PDB entry 3IQF | X-ray diffraction, 2.10 A resolution | chains A and E of the 6 polymer chains in the assembly

[Chain A (and E)]
Name: F420-dependent methylenetetrahydromethanopterin dehydrogenase
From: Methanopyrus kandleri
Notes: EC 1.5.99.9; chain E of this document is another copy of the same molecule, construct and numbering; everything in this record applies to it too
Reference sequence: P94951 (MTD_METKA); residue numbers follow UniProt; this construct covers 1-283
Chain sequence (283 residues; row label = number of the first residue in the row):
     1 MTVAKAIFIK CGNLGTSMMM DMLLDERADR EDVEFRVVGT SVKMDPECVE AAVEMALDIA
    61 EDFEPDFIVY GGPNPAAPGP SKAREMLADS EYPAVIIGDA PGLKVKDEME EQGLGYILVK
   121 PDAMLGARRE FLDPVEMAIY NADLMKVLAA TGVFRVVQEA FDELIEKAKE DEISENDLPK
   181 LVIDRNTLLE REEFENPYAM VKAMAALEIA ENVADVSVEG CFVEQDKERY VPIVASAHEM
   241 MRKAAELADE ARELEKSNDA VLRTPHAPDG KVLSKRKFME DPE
Not modelled in the structure: 1
Small-molecule neighbours:
  - E4M (1-{4-[(6S,6aR,7R)-3-amino-6,7-dimethyl-1-oxo-1,2,5,6,6a,7-hexahydro-8H-imidazo[1,5-f]pteridin-10-ium-8-yl]phenyl}-1-deoxy-5-O-{5-O-[(S)-{[(1S)-1,3-dicarboxypropyl]oxy}(hydroxy)phosphoryl]-alpha-D-ribofuranosyl}-D-ribitol), molecule 1: N13, L14, G15, V42, D122, A123, M124, L125, A127, R128, R129, E130, M137, N141, L144, C221, F222, Y230
  - E4M, molecule 2: D25, E26, R27, A28

[Interface between chain A and chain E]
Contacting residue pairs - 52 pairs, chain A then chain E:
  R185(A) - V216(E)
  R185(A) - E219(E)  salt bridge
  R185(A) - I233(E)
  N186(A) - E219(E)  hydrogen bond
  N186(A) - R229(E)
  N186(A) - I233(E)
  L189(A) - R229(E)
  L189(A) - P232(E)  hydrophobic
  M200(A) - P232(E)  hydrophobic
  V201(A) - P232(E)
  V201(A) - S236(E)
  V201(A) - E239(E)
  K202(A) - E239(E)  salt bridge
  K202(A) - R242(E)
  M204(A) - P232(E)  hydrophobic
  M204(A) - I233(E)  hydrophobic
  M204(A) - S236(E)
  A205(A) - S236(E)
  A205(A) - E239(E)
  A205(A) - M240(E)  hydrophobic
  E208(A) - V216(E)
  E208(A) - M240(E)
  N212(A) - N212(E)
  V216(A) - R185(E)
  V216(A) - E208(E)
  E219(A) - R185(E)  salt bridge
  E219(A) - N186(E)  hydrogen bond
  R229(A) - N186(E)
  R229(A) - L189(E)
  P232(A) - L189(E)  hydrophobic
  P232(A) - M200(E)  hydrophobic
  P232(A) - V201(E)
  P232(A) - M204(E)  hydrophobic
  I233(A) - R185(E)
  I233(A) - N186(E)
  I233(A) - M204(E)  hydrophobic
  A235(A) - V201(E)  hydrophobic
  S236(A) - V201(E)
  S236(A) - M204(E)
  S236(A) - A205(E)
  E239(A) - V201(E)
  E239(A) - K202(E)  salt bridge
  E239(A) - A205(E)
  M240(A) - A205(E)  hydrophobic
  M240(A) - E208(E)
  R242(A) - K202(E)
  R242(A) - E250(E)  salt bridge
  K243(A) - L247(E)
  K243(A) - E250(E)  salt bridge
  L247(A) - K243(E)
  E250(A) - R242(E)  salt bridge
  E250(A) - K243(E)  salt bridge
Also at the interface, not in a pair above, chain A (28 interface residues in all): E190, Y198, I209, E228, E246
Also at the interface, not in a pair above, chain E (26 interface residues in all): Y198, I209, E228, A235

[In short]
Chain A and chain E form an interface of 28 and 26 residues respectively, with 2 hydrogen bonds and 8 salt
bridges. Polar contacts include R185(A)-E219(E), K202(A)-E239(E) and R242(A)-E250(E). Chain A binds compound
E4M.
Chain A and chain E are both F420-dependent methylenetetrahydromethanopterin dehydrogenase (Methanopyrus
kandleri); the structure, Structure of F420 dependent methylene-tetrahydromethanopterin dehydrogenase in
complex with methenyl-tetrahydromethanopterin, was determined by X-ray diffraction, deposited together with
3IQE and 3IQZ.
